PDB entry 2QLV | X-ray diffraction, 2.60 A resolution | chains B and C of the 3 polymer chains in the assembly

== Chain B ==
Protein: Protein SIP2
From: Saccharomyces cerevisiae
UniProt: P34164 (SIP2_YEAST); residue numbers follow UniProt; this construct covers 161-412
Chain sequence (252 residues; row label = number of the first residue in the row):
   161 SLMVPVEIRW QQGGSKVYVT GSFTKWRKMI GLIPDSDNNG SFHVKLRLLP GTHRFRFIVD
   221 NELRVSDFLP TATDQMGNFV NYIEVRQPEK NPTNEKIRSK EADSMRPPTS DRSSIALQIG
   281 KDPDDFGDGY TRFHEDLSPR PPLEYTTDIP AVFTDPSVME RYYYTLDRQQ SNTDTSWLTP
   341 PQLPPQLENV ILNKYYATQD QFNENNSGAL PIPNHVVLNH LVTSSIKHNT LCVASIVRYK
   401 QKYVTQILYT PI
Disordered / not traced: 248-305, 329-339, 347-374
Curated features (UniProtKB/Swiss-Prot):
  - modified residue: Ser298 (Phosphoserine)

== Chain C ==
Protein: Nuclear protein SNF4
From: Saccharomyces cerevisiae
UniProt: P12904 (SNF4_YEAST); residue numbers follow UniProt; this construct covers 7-321
Chain sequence (315 residues; each row starts with the number of its first residue):
     7 SQEKVSIEQQ LAVESIRKFL NSKTSYDVLP VSYRLIVLDT SLLVKKSLNV LLQNSIVSAP
    67 LWDSKTSRFA GLLTTTDFIN VIQYYFSNPD KFELVDKLQL DGLKDIERAL GVDQLDTASI
   127 HPSRPLFEAC LKMLESRSGR IPLIDQDEET HREIVVSVLT QYRILKFVAL NCRETHFLKI
   187 PIGDLNIITQ DNMKSCQMTT PVIDVIQMLT QGRVSSVPII DENGYLINVY EAYDVLGLIK
   247 GGIYNDLSLS VGEALMRRSD DFEGVYTCTK NDKLSTIMDN IRKARVHRFF VVDDVGRLVG
   307 VLTLSDILKY ILLGS
Disordered / not traced: 153-157
Curated features (UniProtKB/Swiss-Prot):
  - binding site (ADP): Ile42, Arg146, Thr166 to Arg169, Thr195, Ser221, Ser222, Arg291 to His293, Thr309 to Asp312
  - binding site (AMP): Thr195, Lys200, Ser221, Ser222, Thr309 to Asp312
  - binding site (ATP): Thr195, Lys200, Ser221, Ser222, Thr309 to Asp312
  - mutagenesis: Val63 (V63Q: Reduces glucose inhibition of SNF1 and leads to resistance to 2-deoxyglucose), Cys136 (C136Y: Reduces glucose inhibition of SNF1 and leads to resistance to 2-deoxyglucose), Gly145 (G145E: Reduces glucose inhibition of SNF1 and leads to resistance to 2-deoxyglucose), Arg146 (R146A/Q: Reduces glucose inhibition of SNF1 and leads to resistance to 2-deoxyglucose), Thr166 (T166N: Reduces glucose inhibition of SNF1 and leads to resistance to 2-deoxyglucose), Asn177 (N177A/Y: Reduces glucose inhibition of SNF1 and leads to resistance to 2-deoxyglucose), Leu242 (L242E: Decreases SNF1-activation efficiency; when associated with A-291 and E-293), Asn251 (N251I: Leads to resistance to 2-deoxyglucose), Arg291 (R291A: Decreases SNF1-activation efficiency; when associated with E-242 and E-293), His293 (H293A: Reduces glucose inhibition of SNF1 and leads to resistance to 2-deoxyglucose; H293E: Decreases SNF1-activation efficiency; when associated with E-242 and A-291)
What the authors report for this chain:
  - conformationally variable residues (side-chain flip): Arg143

== How chain B and chain C interact ==
Contacting residue pairs (68; chain B residue first):
  Thr212(B) with Val37(C)
  Arg216(B) with Asn177(C), hydrogen bond
  Asp227(B) with Lys29(C), salt bridge
  Thr231(B) with Asp33(C), hydrogen bond (side chain-backbone)
  Ala232(B) with Asp33(C); Leu35(C); Val37(C), hydrophobic
  Thr233(B) with Val34(C), hydrogen bond (side chain-backbone); Leu35(C), hydrogen bond (backbone-backbone); Pro36(C); Arg169(C), hydrogen bond; Phe173(C)
  Asp234(B) with Arg169(C), hydrogen bond (backbone-side chain)
  Gln235(B) with Arg169(C), hydrogen bond (backbone-side chain)
  Met236(B) with Arg169(C); Lys172(C), hydrogen bond (backbone-side chain); Leu176(C), hydrophobic
  Gly237(B) with Arg169(C); Phe173(C); Leu176(C); Asn177(C), hydrogen bond (backbone-side chain)
  Asn238(B) with Leu176(C); Asn177(C)
  Phe239(B) with Lys29(C); Asp33(C); Phe173(C), hydrophobic; Asn177(C), hydrogen bond (backbone-side chain)
  Tyr242(B) with Val37(C), hydrophobic
  Asn389(B) with Lys52(C), hydrogen bond
  Thr390(B) with Leu48(C); Lys52(C)
  Tyr399(B) with Tyr32(C); His127(C); Pro128(C); Asp151(C), hydrogen bond; Val162(C), hydrophobic
  Lys400(B) with Tyr32(C); Ser129(C), hydrogen bond
  Gln401(B) with Tyr32(C), hydrogen bond (backbone-side chain)
  Lys402(B) with Tyr32(C), hydrogen bond (side chain-backbone); Asp33(C), hydrogen bond (side chain-backbone); Leu35(C), hydrogen bond (side chain-backbone); Pro36(C); Val37(C)
  Tyr403(B) with Val37(C), hydrogen bond (backbone-backbone); Ser38(C); Tyr39(C), hydrogen bond (backbone-backbone)
  Val404(B) with Tyr39(C); Val162(C)
  Thr405(B) with Tyr39(C), hydrogen bond (backbone-backbone); Arg40(C); Leu41(C), hydrogen bond (backbone-backbone)
  Gln406(B) with Leu41(C); Val161(C)
  Ile407(B) with Leu41(C), hydrogen bond (backbone-backbone); Ile42(C); Val43(C), hydrogen bond (backbone-backbone)
  Leu408(B) with Val43(C)
  Tyr409(B) with Ile42(C), hydrophobic; Val43(C), hydrogen bond (backbone-backbone); Leu44(C), hydrophobic; Asp45(C), hydrogen bond (backbone-backbone); Val56(C); Gln59(C), hydrogen bond; Asn60(C), hydrogen bond
  Thr410(B) with Asp45(C)
  Pro411(B) with Ser47(C); Leu48(C)
Also at the interface, not in a pair above, chain C (35 interface residues in all): Phe25, Trp68, Ile160
The authors on this interface:
  - interface residues, chain C: Ser38(C)

== Summary ==
Chain B and chain C form an interface of 28 and 35 residues respectively, with 27 hydrogen bonds and 1 salt
bridge. Polar contacts include Asp227(B)-Lys29(C), Arg216(B)-Asn177(C) and Thr231(B)-Asp33(C). The paper
reports the interface residue Ser38(C); conformational variability at Arg143(C).
Here chain B is Protein SIP2 and chain C is Nuclear protein SNF4, both from Saccharomyces cerevisiae. Entry
2QLV (Crystal structure of the heterotrimer core of the S. cerevisiae AMPK homolog SNF1) was determined by
X-ray diffraction.
